Entry 5M7K (X-ray diffraction, 3.50 A resolution); this record covers chains B and C of the 4 polymer chains in the assembly.

# Chain B
Name: Reaction center protein L chain
Organism: Blastochloris viridis
UniProtKB: P06009 (RCEL_BLAVI); residues 0-273 here correspond to UniProt positions 1-274 (UniProt number = residue number + 1)
Amino-acid sequence (274 residues; row label = number of the first residue in the row; numbering starts at 0):
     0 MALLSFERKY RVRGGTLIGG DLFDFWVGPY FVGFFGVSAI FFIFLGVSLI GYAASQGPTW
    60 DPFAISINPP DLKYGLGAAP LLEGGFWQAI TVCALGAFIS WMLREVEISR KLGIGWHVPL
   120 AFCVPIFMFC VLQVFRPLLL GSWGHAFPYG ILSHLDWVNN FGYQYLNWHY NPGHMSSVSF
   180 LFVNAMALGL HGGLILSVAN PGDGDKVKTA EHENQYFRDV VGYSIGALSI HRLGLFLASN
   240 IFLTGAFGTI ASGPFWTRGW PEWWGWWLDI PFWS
Not modelled in the structure: 0
Ion coordination: Fe2+: H190, H230 (shared with H217(C), E232(C), H264(C) of chain C)
Residues lining bound ligands:
  - bacteriochlorophyll a (BCL), molecule 1: V46, I49, F97, F128, L131, F146, I150, L151, H153, L154, W156, V157
  - bacteriochlorophyll a (BCL), molecule 2: F97, F121, P124, I125, M127, F128, L131, V157, N158, F160, G161, Y162, W167, H168, G172, H173, S176, V177, L180, F181, I240, F241, G244, A245, G247, T248
  - bacteriochlorophyll a (BCL), molecule 3: V157, Y162, H168, F181
  - bacteriochlorophyll a (BCL), molecule 4: H168, H173, M174, V177, S178, F181, V182, M185
  - bacteriopheophytin b (BPB), molecule 1: F41, I42, G45, I49, I89, C92, A93, A96, F97, W100, E104, V117, A120, F121, V123, P124, F128, F146, Y148, G149, I150, H153, A237, S238, F241
  - bacteriopheophytin b (BPB), molecule 2: F181, A184, M185, L189, F216, V219, V220
  - diacyl glycerol (DGA): M174, S178, W262, W263, W265
  - MPG ([(Z)-octadec-9-enyl] (2R)-2,3-bis(oxidanyl)propanoate), molecule 1: G114, W115, H116, L119, R231, L234, F235, S238
  - MPG, molecule 2: F179, V182, M185, A186, L189, H190, L193, F216, S223, I224, G225, I229, L232, F235, L236, N239, T243
  - menaquinone-7 (MQ7): V26, Y29, F30, V31, G35, I39, I42, W100, R103
  - octaprenyl pyrophosphate (OTP; (2E,6E,10E,14E,18E,22E,26E)-3,7,11,15,19,23,27,31-octamethyldotriaconta-2,6,10,14,18,22,26,30-octaenyl trihydrogen diphosphate): F62, L151, L154
UniProt features mapped onto this chain:
  - binding site ((7R,8Z)-bacteriochlorophyll b): H153, H173
  - binding site (Fe cation): H190, H230
  - binding site (a ubiquinone): F216

# Chain C
Name: Reaction center protein M chain
Organism: Blastochloris viridis
UniProtKB: P06010 (RCEM_BLAVI); residues 0-323 here correspond to UniProt positions 1-324 (UniProt number = residue number + 1)
Amino-acid sequence (324 residues; each row starts with the number of its first residue; numbering starts at 0):
     0 MADYQTIYTQ IQARGPHITV SGEWGDNDRV GKPFYSYWLG KIGDAQIGPI YLGASGIAAF
    60 AFGSTAILII LFNMAAEVHF DPLQFFRQFF WLGLYPPKAQ YGMGIPPLHD GGWWLMAGLF
   120 MTLSLGSWWI RVYSRARALG LGTHIAWNFA AAIFFVLCIG CIHPTLVGSW SEGVPFGIWP
   180 HIDWLTAFSI RYGNFYYCPW HGFSIGFAYG CGLLFAAHGA TILAVARFGG DREIEQITDR
   240 GTAVERAALF WRWTIGFNAT IESVHRWGWF FSLMVMVSAS VGILLTGTFV DNWYLWCVKH
   300 GAAPDYPAYL PATPDPASLP GAPK
Not modelled in the structure: 0
Ion coordination: Fe2+: H217, E232, H264 (shared with H190(B), H230(B) of chain B)
Residues lining bound ligands:
  - bacteriochlorophyll a (BCL), molecule 1: G62, A65, I66, I69, M120, L124, F148, A151, I152, F154, V155, I158, F175, W183, L184, T185, F187, S188, F194, Y195, H200, S203, I204, A207, Y208, V274, M275, A278, G281, I282
  - bacteriochlorophyll a (BCL), molecule 2: M120, F154, V155, I158, V173, I177, W178, H180, I181, W183, L184
  - bacteriochlorophyll a (BCL), molecule 3: L184, Y195, Y208
  - bacteriochlorophyll a (BCL), molecule 4: Y195, G201, I204, G205, Y208, G209, L212, F270
  - bacteriopheophytin b (BPB), molecule 1: A58, F59, G62, S63, I66, L67, L70, S123, L124, W127, V131, I144, N147, F148, A151, S271, V274, M275
  - bacteriopheophytin b (BPB), molecule 2: Y208, G211, L212, A215, A216, W250, T253, I254
  - diacyl glycerol (DGA): F88, F89, I177
  - MPG ([(Z)-octadec-9-enyl] (2R)-2,3-bis(oxidanyl)propanoate), molecule 1: A1, D2, T5, I6
  - MPG, molecule 2: V29, G30, K31, I46, G47, P48, I49
  - menaquinone-7 (MQ7): L212, L213, A216, H217, T220, V243, A246, A247, W250, I254, F256, N257, A258, T259, I260, V263, W266, F270
  - 15-cis-1,2-dihydroneurosporene (NS5): I66, I69, L70, M73, F88, I104, L114, G117, L118, M120, T121, V155, L156, I158, G159, C160, W169, V173, P174, F175, G176, I177, H180
  - octaprenyl pyrophosphate (OTP; (2E,6E,10E,14E,18E,22E,26E)-3,7,11,15,19,23,27,31-octamethyldotriaconta-2,6,10,14,18,22,26,30-octaenyl trihydrogen diphosphate): Y195, P198, G201, F202, G205, F206, F256, W266, F270, W295, C296, H299, A301
UniProt features mapped onto this chain:
  - binding site ((7R,8Z)-bacteriochlorophyll b): H180, H200
  - binding site (Fe cation): H217, E232, H264
  - binding site (a ubiquinone): W250

# Chain B / chain C interface
Pairs across the interface (185):
  A1(B) - R251(C)
  L3(B) - L248(C)  hydrophobic
  L3(B) - R251(C)
  L3(B) - N257(C)
  F5(B) - R239(C)
  F5(B) - E244(C)
  F5(B) - L248(C)  hydrophobic
  E6(B) - L248(C)
  E6(B) - R251(C)  salt bridge
  E6(B) - W252(C)  hydrogen bond
  K8(B) - E244(C)  salt bridge
  Y9(B) - T241(C)  hydrogen bond
  Y9(B) - E244(C)  hydrogen bond
  Y9(B) - R245(C)
  Y9(B) - L248(C)  hydrophobic
  Y9(B) - W252(C)
  R10(B) - W252(C)
  W25(B) - W252(C)
  P28(B) - R251(C)
  P28(B) - W252(C)
  P28(B) - G255(C)
  Y29(B) - W252(C)
  Y29(B) - T253(C)
  Y29(B) - I254(C)
  Y29(B) - G255(C)
  F30(B) - W252(C)  hydrogen bond (backbone-backbone)
  F62(B) - A301(C)
  W100(B) - T253(C)
  R103(B) - W252(C)  hydrogen bond (side chain-backbone)
  R103(B) - T253(C)  hydrogen bond (side chain-backbone)
  E104(B) - F249(C)
  E104(B) - T253(C)
  I107(B) - F249(C)  hydrophobic
  I107(B) - W252(C)
  I107(B) - T253(C)
  S108(B) - F249(C)
  K110(B) - W252(C)
  L111(B) - R245(C)  hydrogen bond (backbone-side chain)
  L111(B) - F249(C)
  L111(B) - W252(C)  hydrophobic
  G112(B) - F227(C)
  I113(B) - A223(C)
  I113(B) - V224(C)  hydrophobic
  I113(B) - F249(C)  hydrophobic
  G114(B) - A223(C)  hydrogen bond (backbone-backbone)
  H116(B) - T5(C)  hydrogen bond
  H116(B) - A219(C)
  H116(B) - L222(C)
  H116(B) - A223(C)  hydrogen bond (side chain-backbone)
  V117(B) - A216(C)
  V117(B) - A219(C)
  V117(B) - T220(C)
  V117(B) - F249(C)  hydrophobic
  V117(B) - W250(C)  hydrophobic
  L151(B) - A301(C)
  L151(B) - P303(C)  hydrophobic
  S152(B) - Y305(C)
  L154(B) - Y195(C)
  D155(B) - Y196(C)  hydrogen bond
  D155(B) - Y305(C)  hydrogen bond
  V157(B) - Y195(C)
  N158(B) - N193(C)
  N158(B) - Y195(C)
  Y162(B) - T185(C)
  N166(B) - D182(C)
  H168(B) - I181(C)
  H168(B) - L184(C)
  H168(B) - T185(C)
  Y169(B) - W178(C)  hydrophobic
  Y169(B) - I181(C)  hydrophobic
  Y169(B) - D182(C)  hydrogen bond
  M174(B) - W178(C)  hydrophobic
  L180(B) - A207(C)
  N183(B) - C210(C)  hydrogen bond (side chain-backbone)
  N183(B) - G211(C)
  N183(B) - F214(C)
  A184(B) - C210(C)  hydrophobic
  A184(B) - S271(C)  hydrogen bond (backbone-side chain)
  A186(B) - F214(C)
  L187(B) - C210(C)  hydrophobic
  L187(B) - F214(C)  hydrophobic
  L187(B) - G267(C)
  G188(B) - N147(C)
  G188(B) - W268(C)
  G188(B) - S271(C)
  L189(B) - I144(C)  hydrophobic
  H190(B) - E232(C)  salt bridge
  H190(B) - H264(C)
  G191(B) - H264(C)
  G192(B) - H143(C)
  G192(B) - I144(C)
  G192(B) - W268(C)
  L193(B) - I144(C)
  I194(B) - E232(C)
  I194(B) - I233(C)
  I194(B) - H264(C)
  L195(B) - H143(C)
  L195(B) - E261(C)
  L195(B) - R265(C)
  S196(B) - L140(C)
  S196(B) - G141(C)  hydrogen bond (backbone-backbone)
  S196(B) - H143(C)  hydrogen bond (backbone-side chain)
  V197(B) - L140(C)  hydrophobic
  V197(B) - I233(C)  hydrophobic
  N199(B) - G141(C)
  N199(B) - H143(C)
  N199(B) - E261(C)  hydrogen bond
  N199(B) - R265(C)  hydrogen bond
  P200(B) - R136(C)  hydrogen bond (backbone-side chain)
  P200(B) - G139(C)
  P200(B) - G141(C)
  V206(B) - I233(C)  hydrophobic
  K207(B) - G139(C)  hydrogen bond (side chain-backbone)
  K207(B) - L140(C)
  K207(B) - I233(C)
  E210(B) - V19(C)
  H211(B) - V19(C)
  H211(B) - L138(C)
  E212(B) - I233(C)
  Q214(B) - I17(C)
  Q214(B) - T18(C)
  Q214(B) - V19(C)  hydrogen bond (side chain-backbone)
  Q214(B) - R28(C)
  Y215(B) - V131(C)  hydrogen bond (side chain-backbone)
  Y215(B) - R134(C)
  Y215(B) - A135(C)
  Y215(B) - L138(C)  hydrophobic
  Y215(B) - L140(C)  hydrophobic
  Y215(B) - I144(C)  hydrophobic
  F216(B) - I144(C)  hydrophobic
  R217(B) - D43(C)  salt bridge
  R217(B) - Q45(C)
  R217(B) - P48(C)
  R217(B) - I49(C)
  D218(B) - R28(C)  salt bridge
  D218(B) - I49(C)
  D218(B) - Y50(C)  hydrogen bond (backbone-backbone)
  D218(B) - R130(C)  hydrogen bond (backbone-side chain)
  D218(B) - R134(C)  salt bridge
  D218(B) - L138(C)
  V219(B) - W127(C)
  V219(B) - R130(C)  hydrogen bond (backbone-side chain)
  V220(B) - I49(C)
  G221(B) - G47(C)  hydrogen bond (backbone-backbone)
  G221(B) - P48(C)
  G221(B) - I49(C)
  Y222(B) - L38(C)
  Y222(B) - G42(C)
  Y222(B) - D43(C)  hydrogen bond (side chain-backbone)
  Y222(B) - Q45(C)
  S223(B) - D43(C)
  I224(B) - G42(C)
  I224(B) - D43(C)  hydrogen bond (backbone-backbone)
  A226(B) - D230(C)
  L227(B) - L222(C)  hydrophobic
  L227(B) - A225(C)  hydrophobic
  L227(B) - D230(C)
  S228(B) - I41(C)
  S228(B) - G42(C)
  I229(B) - F214(C)
  H230(B) - H217(C)  hydrogen bond
  H230(B) - G218(C)
  H230(B) - I221(C)
  H230(B) - E232(C)  salt bridge
  R231(B) - Q4(C)  hydrogen bond (side chain-backbone)
  R231(B) - T5(C)  hydrogen bond (side chain-backbone)
  R231(B) - I6(C)  hydrogen bond (side chain-backbone)
  R231(B) - I41(C)  hydrogen bond (side chain-backbone)
  R231(B) - L222(C)
  G233(B) - F214(C)
  L234(B) - A215(C)
  L234(B) - A219(C)  hydrophobic
  L234(B) - L222(C)  hydrophobic
  A237(B) - G211(C)
  A237(B) - A215(C)  hydrophobic
  W263(B) - W178(C)
  W266(B) - F85(C)
  W266(B) - R86(C)  hydrogen bond (side chain-backbone)
  L267(B) - R86(C)  hydrogen bond (backbone-side chain)
  L267(B) - W90(C)  hydrophobic
  W272(B) - L82(C)  hydrophobic
  W272(B) - Q83(C)  hydrogen bond (backbone-side chain)
  W272(B) - F85(C)  hydrophobic
  W272(B) - R86(C)  hydrogen bond (backbone-side chain)
  S273(B) - R86(C)
Interface residues without a listed pair, chain B (89 interface residues in all): D70, A120, A198, A209, I240, D268, F271
Interface residues without a listed pair, chain C (92 interface residues in all): Y7, I46, I189, Y208, L213, E234, I236, A247, Y308

# Overview
Chain B and chain C form an interface of 89 and 92 residues respectively, with 38 hydrogen bonds and 7 salt
bridges. Polar contacts include E6(B)-R251(C), K8(B)-E244(C) and H190(B)-E232(C). Diacyl glycerol,
bacteriochlorophyll a and bacteriopheophytin b are bound between chain B and chain C.
Chain B is Reaction center protein L chain and chain C is Reaction center protein M chain, both from
Blastochloris viridis; the structure, Blastochloris viridis photosynthetic reaction center - RC_vir_xfel, was
determined by X-ray diffraction together with 5M7J and 5M7L from the same study.
